9OTN - chains A and E of the 20 polymer chains in the assembly; structure by electron microscopy, 2.11 A resolution.

# Chain A (and E)
Protein: Glutamine synthetase
From: Homo sapiens
Notes: EC 6.3.1.2, 2.3.1.225; chain E of this document is another copy of the same molecule, construct and numbering; everything in this record applies to it too
Reference sequence: P15104 (GLNA_HUMAN); numbering as in UniProt (aligned over 1-373)
Sequence (373 residues; row label = number of the first residue in the row):
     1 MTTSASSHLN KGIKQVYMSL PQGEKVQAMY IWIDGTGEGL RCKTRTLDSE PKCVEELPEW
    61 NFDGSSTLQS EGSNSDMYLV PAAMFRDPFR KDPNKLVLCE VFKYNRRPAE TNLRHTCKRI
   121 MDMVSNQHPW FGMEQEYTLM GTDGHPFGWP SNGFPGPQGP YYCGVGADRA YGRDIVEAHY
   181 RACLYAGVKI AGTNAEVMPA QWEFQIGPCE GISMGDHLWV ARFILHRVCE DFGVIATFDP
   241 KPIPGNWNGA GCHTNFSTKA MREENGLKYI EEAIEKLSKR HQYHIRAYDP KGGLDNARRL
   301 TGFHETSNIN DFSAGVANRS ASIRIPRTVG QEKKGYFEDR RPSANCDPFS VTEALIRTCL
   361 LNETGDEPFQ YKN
Unresolved in the structure: 1
Metal / ion sites: Mg2+ site 1: Glu134, His253, Glu338 (together with ATP); Mg2+ site 2: Glu134, Glu203 (together with ATP)
Small-molecule neighbours: ATP (adenosine-5'-triphosphate): Trp130, Phe131, Gly132, Met133, Glu134, Ala191, Glu203, Gln205, Ile206, Gly207, Pro208, His253, Asn255, Phe256, Ser257, Arg262, Arg319, Arg324, Tyr336, Glu338, Arg340
UniProt features mapped onto this chain:
  - region: Thr2 to Lys25 (Required for glutamine-induced ubiquitination by CRL4(CRBN) and proteasomal degradation)
  - binding site (ATP): Glu134, Glu203 to Pro208, Asn255 to Ser257, Arg319, Arg324
  - binding site (Mn(2+)): Glu134, Glu136, Glu196, Glu203, His253, Glu338
  - binding site (L-glutamate): Asn246, Trp247, Arg319, Arg340
  - binding site (ADP): Tyr336 to Glu338
  - modified residue: Thr2 (N-acetylthreonine), Lys11 (N6-acetyllysine), Lys14 (N6-acetyllysine), Tyr104 (Phosphotyrosine), Ser343 (Phosphoserine)
  - natural variant: Arg324 (R324C: In GLND), Arg341 (R341C: In GLND)
  - mutagenesis: Thr2 to Tyr17 (Is stable in high glutamine conditions and does not undergo glutamine-induced degradation), Lys11 (K11A: Increased ubiquitination and increased proteasomal degradation; when associated with A-14; K11R: Decreased glutamine-induced acetylation; when associated with R-14 ...), Lys14 (K14A: Increased ubiquitination and increased proteasomal degradation; when associated with A-11; K14R: Decreased glutamine-induced acetylation; when associated with R-11 ...), Cys209 (C209A: Reduced ability to mediate autopalmitoylation), Arg299 (R299E: Loss of glutamine synthase activity. Does not affect interaction with BEST2), Arg324 (R324A: Decreases ribosomal 40S subunit synthesis. Loss of nucleolar location of BYSL)
From the paper describing this entry:
  - mutagenesis - K52A, C53A: unchanged growth in response to glutamine auxotrophy
  - catalytic residues: Arg299, Glu305 (citing earlier work)
  - mutagenesis - E305A (10 fold): decreased catalytic activity on ammonia
  - mutagenesis - R298A (50-fold), L300A (100 fold), H304A (5 fold), I309A: decreased catalytic activity on glutamate
  - mutagenesis - R298A, L300A: abolished growth in response to glutamine-deplete conditions
  - mutagenesis - P242*: abolished growth in response to glutamine deplete media

# Interface between chain A and chain E
Contacting residue pairs - 75 pairs, chain A then chain E:
  Lys11(A) - Asn10(E)
  Lys11(A) - Ile13(E)
  Gln15(A) - Val16(E)
  Pro88(A) - Leu20(E)
  Phe89(A) - Tyr17(E)
  Lys91(A) - Leu20(E)
  Phe147(A) - Ala5(E)
  Phe147(A) - Ser6(E)
  Phe147(A) - Leu9(E)  hydrophobic
  Gly159(A) - Arg41(E)  hydrogen bond (backbone-side chain)
  Gly159(A) - Ser66(E)
  Pro160(A) - Arg41(E)
  Tyr162(A) - Arg41(E)  hydrogen bond (backbone-side chain)
  Tyr162(A) - Phe62(E)
  Tyr162(A) - Asp63(E)
  Tyr162(A) - Ser66(E)
  Tyr162(A) - Thr67(E)
  Cys163(A) - Arg41(E)
  Cys163(A) - Cys42(E)  hydrogen bond (backbone-backbone)
  Val165(A) - Leu40(E)
  Val165(A) - Phe223(E)  hydrophobic
  Val165(A) - Glu230(E)
  Gly166(A) - Glu230(E)  hydrogen bond (backbone-side chain)
  Ala167(A) - Glu230(E)
  Ala167(A) - Val234(E)
  Ala167(A) - Ile235(E)  hydrophobic
  Asp168(A) - Ile235(E)
  Arg169(A) - Asp34(E)  salt bridge
  Arg169(A) - Leu40(E)  hydrogen bond (side chain-backbone)
  Arg169(A) - Arg41(E)
  Tyr171(A) - Ser6(E)
  Gly172(A) - Ser6(E)  hydrogen bond (backbone-side chain)
  Arg173(A) - Arg227(E)
  Arg173(A) - Glu230(E)  salt bridge
  Asp174(A) - Ser6(E)
  Asp174(A) - Lys11(E)  salt bridge
  Asp174(A) - Lys14(E)
  Ile175(A) - Leu9(E)  hydrophobic
  Glu177(A) - Lys14(E)
  Glu177(A) - Arg90(E)  salt bridge
  Ala178(A) - Tyr17(E)  hydrophobic
  Tyr180(A) - Gln27(E)
  Tyr180(A) - Thr44(E)
  Tyr180(A) - Arg45(E)
  Tyr180(A) - Thr46(E)  hydrogen bond
  Arg181(A) - Met18(E)  hydrogen bond (side chain-backbone)
  Arg181(A) - Leu20(E)  hydrogen bond (side chain-backbone)
  Arg181(A) - Gln22(E)
  Arg181(A) - Gln27(E)
  Arg181(A) - Arg90(E)
  Tyr185(A) - Leu20(E)  hydrophobic
  Tyr185(A) - Pro21(E)
  Ile190(A) - Thr46(E)  hydrogen bond (backbone-side chain)
  Ala191(A) - Arg45(E)
  Ala191(A) - Thr46(E)  hydrogen bond (backbone-backbone)
  Gly192(A) - Thr44(E)
  Gly192(A) - Thr46(E)
  Thr193(A) - Lys43(E)
  Thr193(A) - Thr44(E)  hydrogen bond (backbone-backbone)
  Asn194(A) - Lys43(E)
  Val197(A) - Ser66(E)
  Val228(A) - Tyr17(E)
  Asp231(A) - Ile13(E)
  Asp231(A) - Tyr17(E)  hydrogen bond
  Phe232(A) - Leu9(E)
  Phe232(A) - Asn10(E)
  Phe232(A) - Ile13(E)  hydrophobic
  Glu305(A) - Ser65(E)  hydrogen bond
  Ala317(A) - Ser73(E)
  Arg319(A) - Asp63(E)
  Arg319(A) - Asp76(E)
  Arg327(A) - Asn74(E)  hydrogen bond
  Arg327(A) - Asp76(E)  salt bridge
  Arg327(A) - Tyr78(E)
  Arg327(A) - Tyr104(E)
Other interface residues (no listed pair), chain A (45 interface residues in all): Gly148, Tyr161, Gly164, Ala170, Ala182, Leu184, Thr328
Other interface residues (no listed pair), chain E (46 interface residues in all): Ser4, Lys25, Trp32, Asn61, Ser75, Asn94, His226, Gly233

# In short
Chain A and chain E form an interface of 45 and 46 residues respectively, with 15 hydrogen bonds and 5 salt
bridges. Among the polar pairs are Arg169(A)-Asp34(E), Arg173(A)-Glu230(E) and Asp174(A)-Lys11(E). The paper
reports catalytic residues Arg299(A) and Glu305(A); R298A, L300A and H304A of chain A, among others, reduce
catalytic activity on glutamate; 8 substitutions were tested in all.
Both chains are Glutamine synthetase (Homo sapiens). Entry 9OTN (Human glutamine synthetase filament bound to
ATP) was determined by electron microscopy together with 9OTM, 9OTO, 9OTP and 9OTQ from the same study.
